Entry 7MB5 (X-ray diffraction, 1.60 A resolution); this record covers chains B and A of the 4 polymer chains in the assembly.

[Chain B (and A)]
Name: 3C-like proteinase
From: Severe acute respiratory syndrome coronavirus 2
Notes: EC 3.4.22.69; chain A of this document is another copy of the same molecule, construct and numbering; everything in this record applies to it too
Reference sequence: P0DTD1 (R1AB_SARS2); residues 1-306 here correspond to UniProt positions 3264-3569 (UniProt number = residue number + 3263)
Chain sequence (306 residues; row label = number of the first residue in the row):
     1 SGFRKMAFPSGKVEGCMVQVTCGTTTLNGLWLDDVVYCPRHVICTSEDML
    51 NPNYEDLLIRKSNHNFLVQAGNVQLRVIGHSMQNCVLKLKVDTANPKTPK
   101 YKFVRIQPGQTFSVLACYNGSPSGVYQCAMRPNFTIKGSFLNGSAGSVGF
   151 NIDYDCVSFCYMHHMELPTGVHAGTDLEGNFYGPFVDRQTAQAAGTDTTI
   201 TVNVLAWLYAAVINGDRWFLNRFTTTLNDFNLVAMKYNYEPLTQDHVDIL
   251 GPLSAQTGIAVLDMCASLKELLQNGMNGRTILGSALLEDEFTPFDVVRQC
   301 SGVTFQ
Construct notes: engineered mutation Ala145 (Cys3408 in P0DTD1)
UniProt features mapped onto this chain:
  - active site: His41 (For 3CL-PRO activity)
  - site: Gln306 (Cleavage)
  - cross-link (Glycyl lysine isopeptide (Lys-Gly)): Lys5 (interchain with G-Cter in ubiquitin), Lys90 (interchain with G-Cter in ubiquitin)

[How chain B and chain A interact]
Contacting residue pairs (79):
  Ser1(B) - Gly138(A)
  Ser1(B) - Ser139(A)
  Ser1(B) - Phe140(A)  hydrogen bond (backbone-backbone)
  Ser1(B) - Glu166(A)  hydrogen bond (backbone-side chain)
  Ser1(B) - Gly170(A)
  Ser1(B) - His172(A)  hydrogen bond (backbone-side chain)
  Gly2(B) - Gly138(A)
  Gly2(B) - Ser139(A)
  Phe3(B) - Gly138(A)
  Phe3(B) - Ser139(A)
  Arg4(B) - Tyr126(A)
  Arg4(B) - Gln127(A)  hydrogen bond (side chain-backbone)
  Arg4(B) - Lys137(A)  hydrogen bond (side chain-backbone)
  Arg4(B) - Glu290(A)  salt bridge
  Lys5(B) - Tyr126(A)
  Met6(B) - Gly124(A)
  Met6(B) - Val125(A)
  Met6(B) - Tyr126(A)  hydrophobic
  Met6(B) - Ser139(A)
  Ala7(B) - Gly124(A)
  Ala7(B) - Val125(A)  hydrogen bond (backbone-backbone)
  Phe8(B) - Val125(A)
  Pro9(B) - Ser10(A)
  Pro9(B) - Glu14(A)
  Pro9(B) - Pro122(A)  hydrophobic
  Pro9(B) - Ser123(A)
  Pro9(B) - Gly124(A)
  Ser10(B) - Pro9(A)
  Ser10(B) - Ser10(A)  hydrogen bond (backbone-side chain)
  Ser10(B) - Glu14(A)  hydrogen bond (backbone-side chain)
  Gly11(B) - Gly11(A)
  Gly11(B) - Glu14(A)  hydrogen bond (backbone-side chain)
  Glu14(B) - Pro9(A)
  Glu14(B) - Ser10(A)  hydrogen bond (side chain-backbone)
  Glu14(B) - Gly11(A)  hydrogen bond (side chain-backbone)
  Tyr118(B) - Gly302(A)
  Tyr118(B) - Thr304(A)
  Ser121(B) - Thr304(A)
  Pro122(B) - Pro9(A)  hydrophobic
  Pro122(B) - Thr304(A)
  Pro122(B) - Phe305(A)  hydrogen bond (backbone-backbone)
  Ser123(B) - Pro9(A)
  Ser123(B) - Val303(A)  hydrogen bond (side chain-backbone)
  Ser123(B) - Phe305(A)
  Gly124(B) - Met6(A)
  Gly124(B) - Ala7(A)
  Val125(B) - Met6(A)
  Val125(B) - Ala7(A)  hydrogen bond (backbone-backbone)
  Val125(B) - Phe8(A)
  Val125(B) - Val125(A)  hydrophobic
  Tyr126(B) - Arg4(A)
  Tyr126(B) - Lys5(A)
  Tyr126(B) - Met6(A)  hydrophobic
  Gln127(B) - Arg4(A)  hydrogen bond (backbone-side chain)
  Lys137(B) - Arg4(A)  hydrogen bond (backbone-side chain)
  Gly138(B) - Ser1(A)
  Gly138(B) - Gly2(A)
  Ser139(B) - Ser1(A)
  Ser139(B) - Gly2(A)  hydrogen bond (side chain-backbone)
  Ser139(B) - Gln299(A)  hydrogen bond
  Phe140(B) - Ser1(A)  hydrogen bond (backbone-backbone)
  Leu141(B) - Gln299(A)
  Leu141(B) - Cys300(A)
  Leu141(B) - Ser301(A)
  Leu141(B) - Gly302(A)
  Glu166(B) - Ser1(A)  hydrogen bond
  Gly170(B) - Ser1(A)
  His172(B) - Ser1(A)  hydrogen bond (side chain-backbone)
  Gly283(B) - Leu286(A)
  Ala285(B) - Ala285(A)  hydrophobic
  Ala285(B) - Leu286(A)  hydrophobic
  Leu286(B) - Gly283(A)
  Leu286(B) - Ala285(A)  hydrophobic
  Glu290(B) - Arg4(A)  salt bridge
  Arg298(B) - Ser123(A)  hydrogen bond (side chain-backbone)
  Arg298(B) - Gly124(A)
  Gln299(B) - Ser139(A)  hydrogen bond
  Gln299(B) - Leu141(A)
  Ser301(B) - Leu141(A)
Interface residues without a listed pair, chain B (41 interface residues in all): Lys12, Leu115, Cys128, Thr280, Ser284, Cys300
Interface residues without a listed pair, chain A (41 interface residues in all): Phe3, Leu115, Cys128, Thr280, Ser284

[Summary]
The chain B/chain A interface involves 41 residues from each chain; the contacts include 23 hydrogen bonds and
2 salt bridges. Polar pairs include Arg4(B)-Glu290(A), Ser1(B)-Glu166(A) and Ser1(B)-His172(A). From UniProt:
active-site residue His41(B) on chain B.
Chain B and chain A are both 3C-like proteinase (Severe acute respiratory syndrome coronavirus 2); the
structure, SARS-CoV-2 Main Protease (Mpro) C145A in Complex with Cleavage Site Nsp5/6 (P6-P1), was determined
by X-ray diffraction together with 7MB4, 7MB6, 7MB7, 7MB8, 7MB9, 7T70 and 8 further entries from the same
study.
